PDB entry 4UA7 | X-ray diffraction, 0.89 A resolution | chain A

[Chain A]
Name: Beta-lactamase CTX-M-14
From: Escherichia coli
UniProt: H6UQI0 (H6UQI0_ECOLX); the author numbering skips numbers that UniProt does not, so the offset changes along the chain: 26-57 = UniProt 23-54; 59-238 = UniProt 55-234; 240-252 = UniProt 235-247; 254-290 = UniProt 248-284
Sequence (263 residues; numbered 25 to 290; 3 numbers in that range are skipped by the numbering (no residue carries them; nothing is unmodelled there); the number before each row is that of its first residue):
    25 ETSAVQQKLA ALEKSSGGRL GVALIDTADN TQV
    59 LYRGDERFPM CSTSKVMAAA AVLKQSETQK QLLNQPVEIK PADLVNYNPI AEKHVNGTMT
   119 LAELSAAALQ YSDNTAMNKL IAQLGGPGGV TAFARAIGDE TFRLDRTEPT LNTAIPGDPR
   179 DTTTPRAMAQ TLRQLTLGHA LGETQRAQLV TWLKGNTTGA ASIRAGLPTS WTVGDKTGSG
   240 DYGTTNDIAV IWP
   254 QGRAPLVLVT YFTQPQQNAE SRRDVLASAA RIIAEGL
Sequence notes: insertion (25)
Modified / non-standard residues: Glu-25 (pyroglutamic acid; PCA)
Ligand contacts:
  - 3GK (N-[3-(2H-tetrazol-5-yl)phenyl]-6-(trifluoromethyl)-1H-benzimidazole-4-carboxamide), molecule 1: Ser-70, Lys-73, Asn-104, Tyr-105, Ser-130, Asn-132, Pro-167, Thr-168, Asn-170, Thr-171, Lys-234, Thr-235, Gly-236, Ser-237, Gly-238, Asp-240
  - 3GK, molecule 2: Asn-104, Tyr-105, Thr-216, Ser-237, Asp-240, Ser-274, Arg-276
From the paper describing this entry:
  - catalytic residues: Ser-70, Lys-73, Glu-166, Ser-237
  - contacts within the chain: Ser-70/Lys-73, Asp-233/Asp-246
  - conformationally variable residues (side-chain flip): Lys-73, Glu-166, Asn-170

[In short]
Ligands of chain A: compound 3GK. The paper reports catalytic residues Ser-70, Lys-73 and Glu-166 among
others; conformational variability at Lys-73, Glu-166 and Asn-170.
Chain A is Beta-lactamase CTX-M-14 (Escherichia coli); the structure, CTX-M-14 Class A Beta-Lactamase in
Complex with a Non-Covalent Inhibitor at Sub-Angstrom Resolution, was determined by X-ray diffraction,
deposited together with 4UA6, 4UA9 and 4UAA.
